1K79 - chains B and A of the 3 polymer chains in the assembly; structure by X-ray diffraction, 2.40 A resolution.

== Chain B ==
Molecule: 15-nt DNA strand
Sequence (15 nucleotides; row label = number of the first residue in the row):
     1 TAGTGCCGGA AATGT

== Chain A ==
Name: C-ets-1 protein
Source organism: Mus musculus
Notes: fragment: ETS domain
UniProt: P27577 (ETS1_MOUSE); residue numbers follow UniProt; this construct covers 331-440
Chain sequence (110 residues; numbered 331 to 440; the number before each row is that of its first residue):
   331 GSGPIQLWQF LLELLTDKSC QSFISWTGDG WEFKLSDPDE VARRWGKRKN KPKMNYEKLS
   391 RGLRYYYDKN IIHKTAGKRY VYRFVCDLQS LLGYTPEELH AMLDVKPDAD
Unresolved in the structure: 331-332, 437-440
Curated features (UniProtKB/Swiss-Prot):
  - DNA-binding region: Ile335 to Val415 (ETS)
  - region: Leu418 to Leu422 (Helix H4), Pro426 to Met432 (Helix H5)

== Interface between chain B and chain A ==
Pairs across the interface (15; chain B residue first):
  DG5(B) - Tyr410(A)  hydrogen bond to the phosphate
  DC6(B) - Tyr386(A)  hydrogen bond to the phosphate
  DC6(B) - Lys404(A)  salt bridge to the phosphate
  DC6(B) - Lys408(A)  phosphate contact
  DC6(B) - Arg409(A)  phosphate contact
  DC6(B) - Tyr410(A)  hydrogen bond to the phosphate
  DC7(B) - Arg394(A)  sugar contact
  DC7(B) - Tyr397(A)  hydrogen bond to the phosphate
  DC7(B) - Lys404(A)  phosphate contact
  DG8(B) - Arg391(A)  hydrogen bond to the base
  DG8(B) - Arg394(A)  hydrogen bond to the base
  DG8(B) - Tyr397(A)  phosphate contact
  DG9(B) - Arg391(A)  hydrogen bond to the base
  DA10(B) - Tyr395(A)  hydrogen bond to the base
  DA11(B) - Tyr395(A)  base contact
Interface residues without a listed pair, chain B (8 interface residues in all): DG14
Interface residues without a listed pair, chain A (12 interface residues in all): Lys381, Val411, Tyr412

== In short ==
The interface between chain B and chain A involves 8 residues on one side and 12 on the other, with 8 hydrogen
bonds and 1 salt bridge. Polar pairs include DG8(B)-Arg391(A), DG8(B)-Arg394(A) and DG9(B)-Arg391(A). From
UniProt: a DNA-binding region on chain A.
Here chain B is a 15-nt DNA strand and chain A is C-ets-1 protein (Mus musculus). Entry 1K79
(Ets-1(331-440)+GGAA duplex) was determined by X-ray diffraction (same publication as 1K78 and 1K7A).
